PDB entry 6HZ8 | electron microscopy, 4.30 A resolution (low resolution: residue-level contacts below are approximate; hydrogen-bond / salt-bridge calls are withheld) | chains C and D of the 14 polymer chains in the assembly

# Chain C (and D)
Protein: 5-methylcytosine-specific restriction enzyme B
Organism: Escherichia coli (strain K12)
Notes: EC 3.1.21.-; chain D of this document is another copy of the same molecule, construct and numbering; everything in this record applies to it too
UniProt: P15005 (MCRB_ECOLI), isoform P15005-2; residues 162-459 here correspond to UniProt positions 1-298 (UniProt number = residue number - 161)
Amino-acid sequence (307 residues; row label = number of the first residue in the row):
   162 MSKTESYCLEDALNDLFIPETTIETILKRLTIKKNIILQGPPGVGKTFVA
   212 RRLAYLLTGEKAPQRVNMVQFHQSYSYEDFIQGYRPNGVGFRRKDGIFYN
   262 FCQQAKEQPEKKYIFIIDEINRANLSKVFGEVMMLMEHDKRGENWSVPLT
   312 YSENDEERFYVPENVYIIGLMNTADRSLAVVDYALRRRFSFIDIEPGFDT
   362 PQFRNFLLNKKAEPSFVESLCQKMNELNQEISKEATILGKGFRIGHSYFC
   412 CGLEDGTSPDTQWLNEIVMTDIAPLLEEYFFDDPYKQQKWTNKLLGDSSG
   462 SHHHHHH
Not modelled in the structure: 162-167, 458-468 (chain D: 162-173, 458-468)
Sequence notes: expression tag (460-468)
Ion coordination: Mg2+: Thr208 (together with GMP-PNP)
Residues lining bound ligands:
  - GMP-PNP (GNP; phosphoaminophosphonic acid-guanylate ester), molecule 1: Asp176, Leu177, Phe178, Pro202, Pro203, Gly204, Val205, Gly206, Lys207, Thr208, Phe209, Asp279, Glu280, Asn333, His407, Ser408, Cys411, Cys412
  - GMP-PNP (GNP), molecule 2: Glu298, Asp300, Lys301, Ala345, Arg348, Arg349
From the paper describing this entry:
  - mutagenesis - R348A: decreased catalytic activity
  - mutagenesis - R283A: abolished catalytic activity on GTP (citing earlier work)

# How chain C and chain D interact
Residue-residue contacts (46):
  Pro203(C) with Arg348(D)
  Gly204(C) with Arg348(D)
  Thr208(C) with Lys301(D)
  Arg212(C) with Asn305(D)
  Asn228(C) with Asp316(D)
  Met229(C) with Val308(D); Pro309(D)
  Gln231(C) with Gly291(D); Glu292(D); Met294(D); Met295(D)
  His233(C) with Gly291(D); Thr311(D)
  Gln234(C) with Asn285(D); Lys288(D)
  Tyr236(C) with Thr311(D)
  Asp240(C) with Thr311(D); Tyr312(D)
  Pro247(C) with Tyr245(D); Phe252(D)
  Gly249(C) with Phe252(D)
  Val250(C) with Val250(D)
  Arg253(C) with Glu314(D)
  Lys255(C) with Tyr245(D); Tyr312(D); Glu314(D)
  Ile258(C) with Pro309(D); Asp316(D)
  Gln265(C) with Asp316(D)
  Glu280(C) with Met294(D)
  Arg283(C) with Ser287(D); Met294(D); Asp343(D)
  Ser408(C) with Arg348(D)
  Tyr409(C) with Arg348(D)
  Cys412(C) with His299(D); Asp300(D)
  Glu427(C) with Arg190(D)
  Ile428(C) with Arg190(D)
  Thr431(C) with Arg190(D); Phe352(D)
  Asp432(C) with Arg190(D); Ser351(D)
  Leu436(C) with Tyr344(D)
  Glu439(C) with Tyr344(D)
  Tyr440(C) with Tyr344(D)
Other interface residues (no listed pair), chain C (40 interface residues in all): Val230, Ser235, Arg246, Phe252, Asp256, Asn261, Asp279, Gly413, Pro435, Phe442
Other interface residues (no listed pair), chain D (35 interface residues in all): Ile193, Tyr238, Trp306, Ser313, Val342, Ala345, Arg347, Arg349, Thr397

# In short
40 residues of chain C face 35 of chain D across their interface. Ligands of chain C: GMP-PNP. The paper
reports that R348A of chain C reduces catalytic activity; R283A of chain C abolishes catalytic activity on
GTP.
Both chains are 5-methylcytosine-specific restriction enzyme B (Escherichia coli (strain K12)). Entry 6HZ8
(Structure of McrBC without DNA binding domains (Class 4)) was determined by electron microscopy (same
publication as 6HZ4, 6HZ5, 6HZ6, 6HZ7 and 6HZ9).
